PDB entry 8EMW | electron microscopy, 3.50 A resolution | chains B and G of the 5 polymer chains in the assembly

[Chain B]
Protein: Guanine nucleotide-binding protein G(I)/G(S)/G(T) subunit beta-1
From: Homo sapiens
Reference sequence: P62873 (GBB1_HUMAN); residue numbers follow UniProt; this construct covers 1-340
Chain sequence (340 residues; each row starts with the number of its first residue):
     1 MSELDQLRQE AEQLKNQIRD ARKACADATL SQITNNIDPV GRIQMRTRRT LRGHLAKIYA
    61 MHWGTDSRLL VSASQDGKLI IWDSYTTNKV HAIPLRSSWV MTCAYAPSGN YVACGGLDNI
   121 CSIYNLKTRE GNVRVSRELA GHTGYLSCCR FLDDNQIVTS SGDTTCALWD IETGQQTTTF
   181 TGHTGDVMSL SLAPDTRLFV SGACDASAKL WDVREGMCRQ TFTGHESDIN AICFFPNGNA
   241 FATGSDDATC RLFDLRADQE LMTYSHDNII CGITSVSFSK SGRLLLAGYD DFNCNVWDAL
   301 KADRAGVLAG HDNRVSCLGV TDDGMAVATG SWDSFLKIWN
Disordered / not traced: 1-3, 127-132
UniProt features mapped onto this chain:
  - modified residue: Ser2 (N-acetylserine), His266 (Phosphohistidine)
  - natural variant: Leu30 (L30F: In MRD42; uncertain significance), Arg52 (R52G: In MRD42), Gly64 (G64V: In MRD42), Asp76 (D76E: In MRD42; D76G: In MRD42), Gly77 (G77S: In MRD42), Lys78 (K78R: In MRD42), Ile80 (I80N: In MRD42; I80T: In MRD42), His91 (H91R: In MRD42; uncertain significance), Ala92 (A92T: In MRD42), Pro94 (P94S: In MRD42), Leu95 (L95P: In MRD42), Arg96 (R96L: In MRD42), 5 further natural variant entries in UniProt

[Chain G]
Protein: Guanine nucleotide-binding protein G(I)/G(S)/G(O) subunit gamma-2
From: Homo sapiens
Reference sequence: P59768 (GBG2_HUMAN); residues 1-68 here = UniProt positions 1-68
Chain sequence (70 residues; row label = number of the first residue in the row; numbers below 1 keep their minus sign (Gly-1 is residue -1)):
    -1 GPMASNNTAS IAQARKLVEQ LKMEANIDRI KVSKAAADLM AYCEAHAKED PLLTPVPASE
    59 NPFREKKFFC
Disordered / not traced: -1 to 7, 63-68
Sequence notes: expression tag (-1 to 0)
UniProt features mapped onto this chain:
  - modified residue: Ala2 (N-acetylalanine), Cys68 (Cysteine methyl ester)
  - lipidation: Cys68 (S-geranylgeranyl cysteine)

[Interface between chain B and chain G]
Residue-residue contacts - 57 pairs, chain B then chain G:
  Leu4(B) - Ile9(G)  hydrophobic
  Leu7(B) - Ala12(G)
  Leu7(B) - Val16(G)  hydrophobic
  Ala11(B) - Val16(G)  hydrophobic
  Leu14(B) - Ala23(G)  hydrophobic
  Lys15(B) - Leu19(G)
  Ile18(B) - Arg27(G)
  Ala21(B) - Arg27(G)
  Arg22(B) - Arg27(G)
  Ala24(B) - Lys29(G)  hydrogen bond (backbone-side chain)
  Cys25(B) - Ile28(G)  hydrogen bond (side chain-backbone)
  Cys25(B) - Lys29(G)
  Cys25(B) - Val30(G)
  Asp27(B) - Val30(G)
  Asp27(B) - Ser31(G)  hydrogen bond
  Ala28(B) - Val30(G)
  Leu30(B) - Ala34(G)  hydrophobic
  Ile33(B) - Ala34(G)  hydrophobic
  Ile37(B) - Met38(G)  hydrophobic
  Ile37(B) - Glu42(G)
  Val40(B) - Leu51(G)  hydrophobic
  Ile43(B) - Leu50(G)
  Ile43(B) - Leu51(G)
  Met45(B) - Leu50(G)  hydrophobic
  Arg48(B) - Asn59(G)
  Arg48(B) - Phe61(G)
  Arg48(B) - Arg62(G)
  Ser84(B) - Phe61(G)
  Tyr85(B) - Pro60(G)  hydrophobic
  Tyr85(B) - Phe61(G)  hydrophobic
  Cys218(B) - Met21(G)
  Cys218(B) - Glu22(G)
  Arg219(B) - Glu22(G)
  Gln220(B) - Glu22(G)
  Thr221(B) - Gln18(G)
  Phe235(B) - Tyr40(G)  hydrophobic
  Pro236(B) - Tyr40(G)  hydrogen bond (backbone-side chain)
  Asn237(B) - Tyr40(G)
  Leu252(B) - Leu37(G)  hydrophobic
  Asp254(B) - Leu37(G)
  Arg256(B) - Arg27(G)
  Arg256(B) - Ile28(G)
  Ala257(B) - Arg27(G)
  Asp258(B) - Arg27(G)
  Ser279(B) - Asp48(G)  hydrogen bond
  Lys280(B) - Asp48(G)  hydrogen bond (backbone-side chain)
  Ser281(B) - Tyr40(G)
  Ser281(B) - His44(G)
  Ser281(B) - Asp48(G)  hydrogen bond (backbone-side chain)
  Gly282(B) - Cys41(G)
  Arg283(B) - Leu51(G)
  Leu300(B) - Met38(G)  hydrophobic
  Gly324(B) - Pro49(G)
  Met325(B) - Pro49(G)  hydrophobic
  Met325(B) - Pro60(G)
  Ala326(B) - Phe61(G)  hydrophobic
  Asn340(B) - Asn59(G)  hydrogen bond
Interface residues without a listed pair, chain B (52 interface residues in all): Ala26, Arg49, Asn239, Ala240, Leu261, Leu284, Asp323, Val327, Ile338
Interface residues without a listed pair, chain G (31 interface residues in all): Ser8, Arg13, Asp36

[Summary]
52 residues of chain B face 31 of chain G across their interface; the contacts include 8 hydrogen bonds. Polar
contacts include Ala24(B)-Lys29(G), Cys25(B)-Ile28(G) and Asp27(B)-Ser31(G).
Here chain B is Guanine nucleotide-binding protein G(I)/G(S)/G(T) subunit beta-1 and chain G is Guanine
nucleotide-binding protein G(I)/G(S)/G(O) subunit gamma-2, both from Homo sapiens. Entry 8EMW (Phospholipase C
beta 3 (PLCb3) in complex with Gbg on liposomes) was determined by electron microscopy, deposited together
with 8EMV and 8EMX.
